Entry 3R7P (X-ray diffraction, 2.70 A resolution); this record covers chains A and B of the 5 polymer chains in the assembly.

[Chain A]
Protein: Ribosomal protein 3/homing endonuclease-like fusion protein
Source organism: Leptographium truncatum
Notes: EC 3.1.21.1; fragment: I-LtrI
Reference sequence: C7SWF3 (C7SWF3_9PEZI); residues 1-315 here correspond to UniProt positions 398-712 (UniProt number = residue number + 397)
Amino-acid sequence (315 residues; numbered 1 to 315; the number before each row is that of its first residue):
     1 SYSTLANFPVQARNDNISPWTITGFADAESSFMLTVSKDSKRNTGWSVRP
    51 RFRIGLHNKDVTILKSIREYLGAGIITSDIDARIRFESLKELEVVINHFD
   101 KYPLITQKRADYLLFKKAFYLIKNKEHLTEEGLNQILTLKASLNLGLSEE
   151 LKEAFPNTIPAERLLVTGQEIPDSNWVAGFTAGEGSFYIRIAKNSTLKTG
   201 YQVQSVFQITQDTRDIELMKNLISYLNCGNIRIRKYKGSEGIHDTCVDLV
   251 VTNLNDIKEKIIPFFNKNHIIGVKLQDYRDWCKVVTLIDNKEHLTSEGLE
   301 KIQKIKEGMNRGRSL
Unresolved in the structure: 1-14, 236-244
Ion coordination: Mg2+: Ala28, Glu184 (shared with 1 residue of chain C; 1 residue of chain D); Mn2+: Glu29, Glu184 (shared with 1 residue of chain C; 1 residue of chain E)

[Chain B]
Molecule: 16-nt DNA strand
Sequence (16 nucleotides; row label = number of the first residue in the row):
     1 GGTCTAAACGTCGTAT
Ion coordination: Mg2+: DT16 (shared with 1 residue of chain E)

[Interface between chain A and chain B]
Contacting residue pairs (32):
  Glu29(A) - DT16(B)  phosphate contact
  Gly55(A) - DT16(B)  sugar contact
  Leu56(A) - DT16(B)  phosphate contact
  His57(A) - DA15(B)  phosphate contact
  His57(A) - DT16(B)  hydrogen bond to the phosphate
  Asp81(A) - DT16(B)  base contact
  Arg190(A) - DA7(B)  hydrogen bond to the base
  Arg190(A) - DA8(B)  base contact
  Thr196(A) - DT3(B)  sugar contact
  Thr196(A) - DC4(B)  hydrogen bond to the base
  Leu197(A) - DC4(B)  phosphate contact
  Leu197(A) - DT5(B)  base contact
  Lys198(A) - DT3(B)  salt bridge to the phosphate
  Lys198(A) - DC4(B)  hydrogen bond to the phosphate
  Gln202(A) - DT5(B)  base contact
  Gln202(A) - DA6(B)  hydrogen bond to the base
  Gln202(A) - DA7(B)  base contact
  Gln204(A) - DA6(B)  hydrogen bond to the base
  Gln204(A) - DA7(B)  hydrogen bond to the base
  Asn230(A) - DA7(B)  phosphate contact
  Asn230(A) - DA8(B)  phosphate contact
  Arg232(A) - DC9(B)  base contact
  Arg232(A) - DG10(B)  hydrogen bond to the base
  Arg232(A) - DT11(B)  base contact
  Arg234(A) - DT11(B)  base contact
  Thr252(A) - DA6(B)  sugar contact
  Thr252(A) - DA7(B)  hydrogen bond to the phosphate
  Asn253(A) - DA6(B)  phosphate contact
  Asn253(A) - DA7(B)  hydrogen bond to the phosphate
  Leu254(A) - DA6(B)  hydrogen bond to the phosphate
  His293(A) - DT5(B)  salt bridge to the phosphate
  Leu294(A) - DC4(B)  phosphate contact
Interface residues without a listed pair, chain A (23 interface residues in all): Lys59, Val203, Ile231, Asn255
Interface residues without a listed pair, chain B (12 interface residues in all): DC12

[Summary]
The interface between chain A and chain B involves 23 residues on one side and 12 on the other; the contacts
include 11 hydrogen bonds and 2 salt bridges. Polar pairs include Arg190(A)-DA7(B), Thr196(A)-DC4(B) and
Gln202(A)-DA6(B). Ala28(A) and Glu184(A) form the Mg2+ site.
Here chain A is Ribosomal protein 3/homing endonuclease-like fusion protein (Leptographium truncatum) and
chain B is a 16-nt DNA strand. Entry 3R7P (The crystal structure of I-LtrI) was determined by X-ray
diffraction together with 3QQY from the same study.
